PDB entry 9GD0 | electron microscopy, 2.80 A resolution | chains E and J of the 16 polymer chains in the assembly

[Chain E]
Name: Histone H3.2
Organism: Xenopus laevis
Reference sequence: P84233 (H32_XENLA); residues 0-135 here correspond to UniProt positions 1-136 (UniProt number = residue number + 1)
Chain sequence (136 residues; row label = number of the first residue in the row; numbering starts at 0):
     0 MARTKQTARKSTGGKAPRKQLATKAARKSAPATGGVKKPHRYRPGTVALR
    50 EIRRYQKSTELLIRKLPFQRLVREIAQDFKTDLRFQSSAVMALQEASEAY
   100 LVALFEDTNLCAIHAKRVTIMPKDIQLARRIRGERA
Unresolved in the structure: 0-38, 134-135
Differences from the reference sequence: conflict Ala102 (Gly103 in P84233)
UniProt features mapped onto this chain:
  - modified residue: Arg2 (Asymmetric dimethylarginine), Thr3 (Phosphothreonine), Lys4 (Allysine), Gln5 (5-glutamyl dopamine), Thr6 (Phosphothreonine), Arg8 (Citrulline), Lys9 (N6,N6,N6-trimethyllysine), Ser10 (ADP-ribosylserine), Thr11 (Phosphothreonine), Lys14 (N6-(2-hydroxyisobutyryl)lysine), Arg17 (Asymmetric dimethylarginine), Lys18 (N6-(2-hydroxyisobutyryl)lysine), Lys23 (N6-(2-hydroxyisobutyryl)lysine), Arg26 (Citrulline), Lys27 (N6,N6,N6-trimethyllysine), Ser28 (ADP-ribosylserine), Lys36 (N6,N6,N6-trimethyllysine), Lys37 (N6-methyllysine), Tyr41 (Phosphotyrosine), Lys56 (N6,N6,N6-trimethyllysine) and 8 more in UniProt
  - lipidation: Cys110 (S-palmitoyl cysteine)

[Chain J]
Molecule: 250-nt DNA strand
Organism: synthetic construct
Sequence (250 nucleotides; row label = number of the first residue in the row; numbers below 1 keep their minus sign (DA-73 is residue -73)):
   -73 ACAGGATGTATATATCTGACACGTGCCTGGAGACTAGGGAGTAATCCCCT
   -23 TGGCGGTTAAAACGCGGGGGACAGCGCGTACGTGCGTTTAAGCGGTGCTA
    27 GAGCTGTCTACGACCAATTGAGGAATTCCCTGGAGACTAGGGAGTAATCC
    77 CCTTGGCGGTTAAAACGCGGGGGACAGCGCGTACGTGCGTTTAAGCGGTG
   127 CTAGAGCTGTCTACGACCAATTGAGCGGCCTCGGCACCGGGATTCTCCAG

[Chain E / chain J interface]
Pairs across the interface (17):
  Arg40(E) - DT71(J)  sugar contact
  Tyr41(E) - DG70(J)  phosphate contact
  Tyr41(E) - DT71(J)  phosphate contact
  Arg42(E) - DG-5(J)  salt bridge to the phosphate
  Arg42(E) - DT71(J)  hydrogen bond to the phosphate
  Thr45(E) - DT71(J)  hydrogen bond to the phosphate
  Arg72(E) - DT-23(J)  salt bridge to the phosphate
  Arg83(E) - DT-24(J)  sugar contact
  Arg83(E) - DT-23(J)  phosphate contact
  Phe84(E) - DT-24(J)  phosphate contact
  Phe84(E) - DT-23(J)  hydrogen bond to the phosphate
  Gln85(E) - DT-24(J)  phosphate contact
  Ser86(E) - DT-24(J)  phosphate contact
  Arg116(E) - DA-3(J)  phosphate contact
  Val117(E) - DA-3(J)  hydrogen bond to the phosphate
  Thr118(E) - DG-4(J)  phosphate contact
  Thr118(E) - DA-3(J)  hydrogen bond to the phosphate
Other interface residues (no listed pair), chain E (17 interface residues in all): His39, Pro43, Arg63, Lys115, Met120
Other interface residues (no listed pair), chain J (11 interface residues in all): DA-13, DG-8, DC-2, DA72

[Overview]
17 residues of chain E and 11 residues of chain J are in contact; the contacts include 5 hydrogen bonds and 2
salt bridges. Polar pairs include Arg42(E)-DT71(J), Thr45(E)-DT71(J) and Phe84(E)-DT-23(J).
Here chain E is Histone H3.2 (Xenopus laevis) and chain J is a 250-nt DNA strand (synthetic construct). Entry
9GD0 (Structure of a hexasome-nucleosome complex with a dyad-to-dyad distance of 103 bp) was determined by
electron microscopy.
